Entry 5ZMW (X-ray diffraction, 2.50 A resolution); this record covers chain A.

Chain A:
Protein: Sarcoplasmic/endoplasmic reticulum calcium ATPase 1
From: Oryctolagus cuniculus
Notes: EC 3.6.3.8
UniProt: P04191 (AT2A1_RABIT), isoform P04191-2; residue numbers follow UniProt; this construct covers 1-994
Amino-acid sequence (1000 residues; numbered -5 to 994; the number before each row is that of its first residue; numbers below 1 keep their minus sign (Ser-5 is residue -5)):
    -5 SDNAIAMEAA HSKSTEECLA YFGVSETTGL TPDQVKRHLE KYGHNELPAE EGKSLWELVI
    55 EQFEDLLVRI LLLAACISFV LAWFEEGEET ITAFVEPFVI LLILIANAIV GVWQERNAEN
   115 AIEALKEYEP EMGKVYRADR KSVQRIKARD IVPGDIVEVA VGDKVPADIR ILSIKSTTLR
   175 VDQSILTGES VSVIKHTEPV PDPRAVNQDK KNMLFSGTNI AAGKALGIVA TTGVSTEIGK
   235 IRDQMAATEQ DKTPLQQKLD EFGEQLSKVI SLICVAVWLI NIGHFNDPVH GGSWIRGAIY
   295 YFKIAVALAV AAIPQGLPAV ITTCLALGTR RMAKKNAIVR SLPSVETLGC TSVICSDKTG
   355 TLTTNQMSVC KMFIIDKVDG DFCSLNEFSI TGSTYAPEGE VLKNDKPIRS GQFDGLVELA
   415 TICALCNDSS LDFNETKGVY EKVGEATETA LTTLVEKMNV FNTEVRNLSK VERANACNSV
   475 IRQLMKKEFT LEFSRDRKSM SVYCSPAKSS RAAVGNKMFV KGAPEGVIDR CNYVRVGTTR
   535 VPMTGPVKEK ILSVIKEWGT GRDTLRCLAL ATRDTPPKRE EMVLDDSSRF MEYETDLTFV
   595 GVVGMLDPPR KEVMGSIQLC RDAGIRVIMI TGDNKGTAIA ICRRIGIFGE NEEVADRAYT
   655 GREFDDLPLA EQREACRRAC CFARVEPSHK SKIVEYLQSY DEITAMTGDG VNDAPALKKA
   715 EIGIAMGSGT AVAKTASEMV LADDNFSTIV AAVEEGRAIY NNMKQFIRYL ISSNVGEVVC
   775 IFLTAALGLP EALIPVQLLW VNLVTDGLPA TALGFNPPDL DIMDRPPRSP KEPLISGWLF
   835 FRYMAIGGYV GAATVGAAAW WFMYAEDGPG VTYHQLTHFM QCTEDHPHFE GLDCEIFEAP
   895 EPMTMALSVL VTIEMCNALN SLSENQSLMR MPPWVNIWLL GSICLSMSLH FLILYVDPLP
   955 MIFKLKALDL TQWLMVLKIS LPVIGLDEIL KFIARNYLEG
Sequence notes: expression tag (-5 to 0); engineered mutation Gln309 (Glu in P04191)
Disulfide bonds: Cys876-Cys888
Bound ions: Na+: Leu711, Lys712, Ala714, Glu732
Small-molecule neighbours: thapsigargin (TG1; octanoic acid [3S-[3alpha, 3abeta, 4alpha, 6beta, 6abeta, 7beta, 8alpha(Z), 9balpha]]-6-(acetyloxy)-2,3,-3a,4,5,6,6a,7,8,9b-decahydro-3,3a-dihydroxy-3,6,9-trimethyl-8-[(2-methyl-1-oxo-2-butenyl)ox y]-2-oxo-4-(1-oxobutoxy)-azuleno[4,5-b]furan-7-yl ester): Lys252, Leu253, Glu255, Phe256, Gln259, Leu260, Val263, Ala306, Ile761, Ile765, Asn768, Val769, Val772, Phe776, Leu828, Ile829, Phe834, Tyr837, Met838
UniProt features mapped onto this chain:
  - region (Interaction with PLN): Ile788 to Gly808, Trp932 to Leu943
  - active site: Asp351 (4-aspartylphosphate intermediate)
  - binding site (Ca(2+)): Val304, Ala305, Ile307, Asn768, Glu771, Asn796, Thr799, Asp800, Glu908
  - binding site (Mg(2+)): Asp351, Thr353, Asp703
  - binding site (ATP): Thr353, Glu442, Arg489, Lys515, Arg560, Thr625, Gly626, Asp627, Arg678, Lys684, Asn706
  - modified residue: Thr441 (Phosphothreonine), Thr569 (Phosphothreonine), Ser581 (Phosphoserine)
  - mutagenesis: Pro789 (P789L: Almost complete loss of Ca(2+) transport activity because of reduced Ca(2+) affinity), Cys876 (C876A: Loss of ATP-dependent Ca(2+)transport), Cys888 (C888A: Loss of ATP-dependent Ca(2+)transport)
Reported in the primary citation:
  - contacts within the chain: Gln108-Gln309 (hydrogen bond), Asn111-Thr317 (hydrogen bond), Arg139-Gly721, Ala303-Ile307 (backbone contact), Ala305-Asn768 (hydrogen bond), Pro308-Leu311 (backbone contact), Val304-Gln309, Glu771-Asn796 (hydrogen bond)
  - conformationally variable residues (helix shift): Thr84, Asn111 to Ala115, Lys120, Ala305

Summary:
Ligands of chain A: thapsigargin. The Na+ site is built by Leu711, Lys712, Ala714 and Glu732. Curated
annotation (UniProt) lists active-site residue Asp351, 9 Ca2+-binding residues, 3 Mg2+-binding residues and 11
ATP-binding residues. From the paper: conformational variability at Thr84, Asn111 and Lys120 among others;
contacts within the chain involving Gln108, Gln309 and Asn111 among others.
Chain A is Sarcoplasmic/endoplasmic reticulum calcium ATPase 1 (Oryctolagus cuniculus); the structure, Crystal
structure of the E309Q mutant of SR Ca2+-ATPase in E2(TG), was determined by X-ray diffraction (same
publication as 5ZMV).
